8BX8 - chains A and D of the 18 polymer chains in the assembly; structure by electron microscopy, 30.30 A resolution (very low resolution: no residue pairs are listed; an interface is given only as per-side residue counts).

# Chain A
Molecule: Dynein heavy chain, outer arm protein
Source organism: Tetrahymena thermophila
UniProtKB: Q22A67 (Q22A67_TETTS); numbering as in UniProt (aligned over 1-4620)
Sequence (4620 residues; numbered 1 to 4620; the number before each row is that of its first residue):
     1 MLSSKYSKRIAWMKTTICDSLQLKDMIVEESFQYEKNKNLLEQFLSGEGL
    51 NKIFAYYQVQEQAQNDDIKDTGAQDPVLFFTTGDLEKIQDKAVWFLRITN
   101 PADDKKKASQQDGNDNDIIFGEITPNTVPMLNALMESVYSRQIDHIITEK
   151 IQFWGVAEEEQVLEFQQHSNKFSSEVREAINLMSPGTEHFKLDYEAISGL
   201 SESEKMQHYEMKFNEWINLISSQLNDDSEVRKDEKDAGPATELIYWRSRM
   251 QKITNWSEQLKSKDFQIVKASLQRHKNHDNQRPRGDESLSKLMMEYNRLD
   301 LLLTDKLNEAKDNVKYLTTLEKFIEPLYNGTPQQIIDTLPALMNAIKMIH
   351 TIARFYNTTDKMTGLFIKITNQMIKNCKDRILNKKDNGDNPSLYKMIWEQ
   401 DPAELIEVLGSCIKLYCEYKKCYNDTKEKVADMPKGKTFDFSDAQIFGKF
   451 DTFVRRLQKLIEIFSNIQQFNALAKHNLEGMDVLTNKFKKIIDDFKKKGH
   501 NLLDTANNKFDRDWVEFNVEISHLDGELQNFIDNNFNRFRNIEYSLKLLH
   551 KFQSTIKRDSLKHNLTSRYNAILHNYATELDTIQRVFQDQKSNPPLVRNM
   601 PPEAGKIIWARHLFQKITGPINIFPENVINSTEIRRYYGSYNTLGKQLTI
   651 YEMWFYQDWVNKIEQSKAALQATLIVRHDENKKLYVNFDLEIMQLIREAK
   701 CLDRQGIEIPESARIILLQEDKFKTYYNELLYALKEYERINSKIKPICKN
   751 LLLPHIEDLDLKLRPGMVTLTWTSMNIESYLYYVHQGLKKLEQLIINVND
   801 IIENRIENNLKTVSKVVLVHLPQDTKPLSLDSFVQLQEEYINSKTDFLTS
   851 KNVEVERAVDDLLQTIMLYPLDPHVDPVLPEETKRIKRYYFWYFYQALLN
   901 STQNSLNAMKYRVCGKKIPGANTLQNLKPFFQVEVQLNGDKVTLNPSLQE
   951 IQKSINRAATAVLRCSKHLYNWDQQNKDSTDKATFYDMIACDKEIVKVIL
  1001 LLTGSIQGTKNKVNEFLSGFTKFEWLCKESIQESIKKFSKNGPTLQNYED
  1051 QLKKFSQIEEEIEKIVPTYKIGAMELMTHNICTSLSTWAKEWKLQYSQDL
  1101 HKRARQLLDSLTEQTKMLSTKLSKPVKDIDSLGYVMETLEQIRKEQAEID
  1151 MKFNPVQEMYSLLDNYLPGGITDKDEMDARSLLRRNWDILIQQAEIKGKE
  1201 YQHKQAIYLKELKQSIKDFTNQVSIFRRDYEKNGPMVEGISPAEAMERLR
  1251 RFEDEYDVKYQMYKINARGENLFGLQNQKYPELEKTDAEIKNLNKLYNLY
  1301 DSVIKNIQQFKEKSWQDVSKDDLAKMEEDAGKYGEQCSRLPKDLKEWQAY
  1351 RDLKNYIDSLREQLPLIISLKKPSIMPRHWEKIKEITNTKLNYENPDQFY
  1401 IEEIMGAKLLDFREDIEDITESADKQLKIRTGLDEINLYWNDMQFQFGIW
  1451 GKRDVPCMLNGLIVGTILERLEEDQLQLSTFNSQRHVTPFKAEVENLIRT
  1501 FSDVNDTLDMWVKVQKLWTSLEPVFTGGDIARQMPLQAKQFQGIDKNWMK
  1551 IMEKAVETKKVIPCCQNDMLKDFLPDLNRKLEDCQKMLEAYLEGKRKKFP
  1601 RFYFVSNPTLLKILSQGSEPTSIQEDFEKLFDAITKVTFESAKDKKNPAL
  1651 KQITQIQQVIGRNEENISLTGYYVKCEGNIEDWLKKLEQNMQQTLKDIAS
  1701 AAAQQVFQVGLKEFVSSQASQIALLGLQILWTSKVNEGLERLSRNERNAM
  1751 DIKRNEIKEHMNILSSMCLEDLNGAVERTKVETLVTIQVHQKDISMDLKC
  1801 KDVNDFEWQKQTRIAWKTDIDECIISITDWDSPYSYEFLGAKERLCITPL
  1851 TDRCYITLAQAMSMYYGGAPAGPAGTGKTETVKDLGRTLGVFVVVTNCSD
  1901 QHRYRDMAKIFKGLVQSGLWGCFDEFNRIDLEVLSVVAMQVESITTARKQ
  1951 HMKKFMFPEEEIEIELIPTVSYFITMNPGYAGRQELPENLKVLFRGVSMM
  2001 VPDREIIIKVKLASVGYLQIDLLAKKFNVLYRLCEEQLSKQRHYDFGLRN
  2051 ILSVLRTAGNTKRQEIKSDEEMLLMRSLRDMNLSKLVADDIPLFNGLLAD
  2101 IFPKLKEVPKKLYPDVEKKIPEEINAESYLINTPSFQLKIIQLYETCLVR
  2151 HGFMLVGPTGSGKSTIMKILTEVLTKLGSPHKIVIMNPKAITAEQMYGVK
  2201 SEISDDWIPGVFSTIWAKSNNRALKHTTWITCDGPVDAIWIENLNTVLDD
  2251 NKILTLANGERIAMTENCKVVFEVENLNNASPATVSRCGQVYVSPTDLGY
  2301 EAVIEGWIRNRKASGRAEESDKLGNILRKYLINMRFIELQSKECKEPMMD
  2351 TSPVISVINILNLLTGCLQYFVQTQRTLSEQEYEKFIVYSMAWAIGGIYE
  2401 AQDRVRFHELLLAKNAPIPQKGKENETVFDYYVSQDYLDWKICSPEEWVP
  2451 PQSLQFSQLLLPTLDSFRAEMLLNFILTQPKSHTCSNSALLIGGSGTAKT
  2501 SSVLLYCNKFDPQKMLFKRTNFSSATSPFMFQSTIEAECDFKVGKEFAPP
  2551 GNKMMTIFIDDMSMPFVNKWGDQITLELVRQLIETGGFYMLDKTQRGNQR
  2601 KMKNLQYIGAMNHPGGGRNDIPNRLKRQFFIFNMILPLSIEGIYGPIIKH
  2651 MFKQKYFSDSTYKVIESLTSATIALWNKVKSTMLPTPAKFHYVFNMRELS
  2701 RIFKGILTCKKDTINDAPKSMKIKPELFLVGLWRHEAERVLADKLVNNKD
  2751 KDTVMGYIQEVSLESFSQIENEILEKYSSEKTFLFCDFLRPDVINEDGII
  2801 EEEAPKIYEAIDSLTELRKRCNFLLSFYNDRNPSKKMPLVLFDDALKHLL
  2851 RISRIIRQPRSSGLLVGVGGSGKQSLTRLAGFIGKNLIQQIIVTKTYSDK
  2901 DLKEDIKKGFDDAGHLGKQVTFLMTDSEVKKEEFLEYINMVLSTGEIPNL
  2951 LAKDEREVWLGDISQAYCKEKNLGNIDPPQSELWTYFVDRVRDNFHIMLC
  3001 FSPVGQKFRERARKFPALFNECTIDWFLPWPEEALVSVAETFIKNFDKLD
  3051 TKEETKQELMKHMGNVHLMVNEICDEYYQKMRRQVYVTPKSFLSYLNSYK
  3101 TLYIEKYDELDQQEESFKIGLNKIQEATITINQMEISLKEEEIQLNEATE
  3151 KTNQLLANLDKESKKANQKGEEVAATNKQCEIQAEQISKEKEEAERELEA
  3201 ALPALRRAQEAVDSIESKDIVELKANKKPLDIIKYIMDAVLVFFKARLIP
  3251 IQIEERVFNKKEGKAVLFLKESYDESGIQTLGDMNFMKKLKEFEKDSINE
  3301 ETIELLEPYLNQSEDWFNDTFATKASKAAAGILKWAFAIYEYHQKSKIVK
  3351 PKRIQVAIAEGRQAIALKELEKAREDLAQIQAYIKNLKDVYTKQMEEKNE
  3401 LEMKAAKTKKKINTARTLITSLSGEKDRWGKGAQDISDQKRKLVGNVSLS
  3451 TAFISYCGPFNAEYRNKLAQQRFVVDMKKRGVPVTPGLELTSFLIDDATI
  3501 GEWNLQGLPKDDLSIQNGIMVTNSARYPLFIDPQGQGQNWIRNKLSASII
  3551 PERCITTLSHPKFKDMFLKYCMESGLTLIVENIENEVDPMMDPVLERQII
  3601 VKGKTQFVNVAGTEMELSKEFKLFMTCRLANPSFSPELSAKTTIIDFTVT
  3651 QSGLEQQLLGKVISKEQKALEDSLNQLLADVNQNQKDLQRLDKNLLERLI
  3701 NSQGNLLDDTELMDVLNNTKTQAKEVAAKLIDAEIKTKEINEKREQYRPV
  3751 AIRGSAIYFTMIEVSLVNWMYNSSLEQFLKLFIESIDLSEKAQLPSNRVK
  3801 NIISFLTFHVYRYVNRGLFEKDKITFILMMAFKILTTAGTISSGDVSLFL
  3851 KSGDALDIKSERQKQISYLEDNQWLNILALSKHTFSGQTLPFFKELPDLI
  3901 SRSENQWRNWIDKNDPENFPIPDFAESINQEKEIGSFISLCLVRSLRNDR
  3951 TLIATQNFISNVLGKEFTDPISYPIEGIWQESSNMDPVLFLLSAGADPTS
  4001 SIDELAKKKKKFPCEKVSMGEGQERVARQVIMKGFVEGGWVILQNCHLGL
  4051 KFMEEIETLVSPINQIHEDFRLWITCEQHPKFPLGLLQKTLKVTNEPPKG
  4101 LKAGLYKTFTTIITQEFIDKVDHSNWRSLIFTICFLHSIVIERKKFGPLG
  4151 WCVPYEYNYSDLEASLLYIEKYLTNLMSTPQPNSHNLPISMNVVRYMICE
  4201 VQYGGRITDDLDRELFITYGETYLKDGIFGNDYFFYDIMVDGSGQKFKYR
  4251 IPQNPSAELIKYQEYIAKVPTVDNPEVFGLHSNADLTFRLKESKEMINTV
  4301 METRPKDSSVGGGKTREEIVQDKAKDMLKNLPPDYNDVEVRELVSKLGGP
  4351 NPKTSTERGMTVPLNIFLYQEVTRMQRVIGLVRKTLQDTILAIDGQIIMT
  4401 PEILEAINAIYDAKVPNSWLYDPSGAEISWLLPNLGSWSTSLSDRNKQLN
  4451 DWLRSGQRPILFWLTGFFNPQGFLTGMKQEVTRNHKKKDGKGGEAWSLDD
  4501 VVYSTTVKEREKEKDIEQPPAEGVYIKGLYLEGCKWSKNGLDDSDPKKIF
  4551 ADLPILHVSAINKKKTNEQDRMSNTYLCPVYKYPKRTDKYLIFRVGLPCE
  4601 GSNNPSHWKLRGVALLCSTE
Not modelled in the structure: 1-4, 66-80, 183-192, 225-230, 289-305, 325, 352-357, 385-395, 439-441, 474-477, 541-543, 559-562, 626-631, 823-829, 914-929, 946-947, 975-982, 1236-1245, 1320-1322, 1369-1376, 1409, 1454-1457, 4181-4184, 4242-4244, 4490-4492, 4565-4571, 4620
Construct notes: conflict Lys4488 (Gly in Q22A67)
Metal / ion sites: Mg2+: Ser2164 (together with ATP)
Small-molecule neighbours:
  - ADP (adenosine-5'-diphosphate): Leu2459, Leu2460, Leu2461, Thr2463, Gly2494, Ser2495, Gly2496, Thr2497, Ala2498, Lys2499, Thr2500, Ser2501, Leu2505, Ile2643, Tyr2644, Met2696, Arg2697, Ser2700
  - ADP: Pro2838, Leu2839, Val2840, Phe2842, Ala2845, Gly2869, Gly2870, Ser2871, Gly2872, Lys2873, Gln2874, Ser2875, Trp3030, Lys3090, Leu3093
  - ATP: Tyr2129, Leu2130, Ile2131, Phe2136, Pro2158, Thr2159, Gly2160, Ser2161, Gly2162, Lys2163, Ser2164, Thr2165, Glu2273, Leu2298, Ala2302, Val2303, Gly2306, Ile2358, His2483, Thr2484, Glu2584, Arg2624, Arg2627

# Chain D
Molecule: Dynein intermediate chain 2
Source organism: Tetrahymena thermophila
UniProtKB: I7M008 (I7M008_TETTS); numbering as in UniProt (aligned over 1-657)
Sequence (657 residues; numbered 1 to 657; the number before each row is that of its first residue):
     1 MPPKQTKVVASRKTVMPISRAGRAQIRRKDSNTQNNMNDQGMEDEEIDQQ
    51 REGMKNQYEQLTAQELNEDMPSKMLEPKNPQAPKNITVYDYYTRKFKTDE
   101 LVDQMIVHFSMDGDYIWKESNEYKTQEEIRDTKKALIKEAMRKQESEEPG
   151 ANHDEEAIKQTLRNKFNYNTRECQTINPSIRERGVSTEPPPSDTICGNIT
   201 QWEIFDAYYAEIMKDHQIENKKKKEVDQDKKQDQSMYSTSFKRCCKIMER
   251 MVVQNDQEDKYHDYRYYWSQGDNLEAGKNEGHLLPIWRFSNEKQRKKNVT
   301 SICWNPLYPDLFAVSLGSYDFTKQRMGLICLYSLKNTTHPEYAFNCEAGV
   351 MCLDFHPKSAALLAVGLYDGTVLVYDIRNKHKKPIYQSTVRNQKHTDPVW
   401 QVKWNPDTSKNYNFYSISSDGRVMNWILMKNKLEPEEVILLRLVGKNEEE
   451 STLIGLACGLCFDFNKFEPHIFLVGTEEGKIHKCSRAYSGQYQETYNGHL
   501 LAVYKVKWNNFHPRTFISASADWTVRIWDSKYTSQIICFDLSMMVVDAVW
   551 APYSSTVFACATMDKVQVYDLNVDKLNKLAEQKIVKQPKLTNLSFNYKDP
   601 ILLVGDSHGGVTLVKLSPNLCKSGPEIKQTEDKKAMEEFKNVKIEDYERE
   651 KMENLLA
Not modelled in the structure: 1-60, 270-277, 443-450, 656-657

# How chain A and chain D interact
At this resolution (30 A) residue pairs are not listed: 76 residues of chain A and 76 of chain D lie at the interface.

# Summary
The chain A/chain D interface involves 76 residues from each chain. Bound to chain A: ADP and ATP.
Chain A is Dynein heavy chain, outer arm protein and chain D is Dynein intermediate chain 2, both from
Tetrahymena thermophila; the structure, In situ outer dynein arm from Chlamydomonas reinhardtii in the
post-power stroke state, was determined by electron microscopy, deposited together with 8BWY.
